Entry 6FII (X-ray diffraction, 2.40 A resolution); this record covers chains A and E of the 6 polymer chains in the assembly.

== Chain A ==
Molecule: Tubulin alpha-1B chain
Source organism: Bos taurus
UniProt: P81947 (TBA1B_BOVIN); numbering as in UniProt (aligned over 1-451)
Amino-acid sequence (451 residues; each row starts with the number of its first residue):
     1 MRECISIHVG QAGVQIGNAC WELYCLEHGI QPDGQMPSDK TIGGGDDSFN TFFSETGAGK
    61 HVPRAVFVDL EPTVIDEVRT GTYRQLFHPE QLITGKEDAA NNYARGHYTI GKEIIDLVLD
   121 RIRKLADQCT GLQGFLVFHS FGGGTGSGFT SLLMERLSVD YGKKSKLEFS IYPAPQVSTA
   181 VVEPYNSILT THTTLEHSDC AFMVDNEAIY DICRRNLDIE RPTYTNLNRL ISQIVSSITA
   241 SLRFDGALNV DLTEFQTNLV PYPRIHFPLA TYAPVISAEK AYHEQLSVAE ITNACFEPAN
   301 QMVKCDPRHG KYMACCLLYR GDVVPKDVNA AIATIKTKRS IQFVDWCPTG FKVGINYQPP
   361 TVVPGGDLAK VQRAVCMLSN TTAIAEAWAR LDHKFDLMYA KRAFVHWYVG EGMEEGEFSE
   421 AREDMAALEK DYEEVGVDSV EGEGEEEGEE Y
Disordered / not traced: 439-451
Ion coordination: Ca2+: Asp39, Thr41, Gly44, Glu55
Ligand contacts: GTP (guanosine-5'-triphosphate): Gly10, Gln11, Ala12, Gln15, Ile16, Asp69, Asp98, Ala99, Ala100, Asn101, Ser140, Gly142, Gly143, Gly144, Thr145, Gly146, Ile171, Pro173, Val177, Ser178, Thr179, Glu183, Asn206, Tyr224, Leu227, Asn228, Ile231

== Chain E ==
Molecule: Stathmin-4
Source organism: Rattus norvegicus
UniProt: P63043 (STMN4_RAT); residues 5-145 here correspond to UniProt positions 49-189 (UniProt number = residue number + 44)
Amino-acid sequence (143 residues; each row starts with the number of its first residue):
     3 MADMEVIELN KCTSGQSFEV ILKPPSFDGV PEFNASLPRR RDPSLEEIQK KLEAAEERRK
    63 YQEAELLKHL AEKREHEREV IQKAIEENNN FIKMAKEKLA QKMESNKENR EAHLAAMLER
   123 LQEKDKHAEE VRKNKELKEE ASR
Disordered / not traced: 3-5, 29-43, 144-145
Sequence notes: initiating methionine (3); expression tag (4)
Curated features (UniProtKB/Swiss-Prot):
  - modified residue: Ser46 (Phosphoserine)

== Chain A / chain E interface ==
Pairs across the interface (53):
  His107(A) with Leu54(E)
  Tyr108(A) with Ala57(E), hydrophobic
  Thr109(A) with Arg61(E)
  Lys112(A) with Glu58(E), salt bridge
  Glu155(A) with Ile50(E)
  Arg156(A) with Leu47(E); Gln51(E)
  Val159(A) with Pro45(E)
  His197(A) with Asp44(E), salt bridge
  Asp245(A) with Cys14(E); Ser16(E), hydrogen bond (backbone-side chain)
  Ala247(A) with Asn12(E); Ser19(E)
  Leu248(A) with Ser19(E)
  Pro325(A) with Gln18(E); Phe20(E), hydrophobic
  Asn329(A) with Met6(E); Val8(E); Phe20(E); Val22(E)
  Lys336(A) with Leu24(E)
  Asp345(A) with Pro27(E); Ser28(E), hydrogen bond (backbone-backbone)
  Trp346(A) with Pro27(E)
  Cys347(A) with Pro27(E)
  Pro348(A) with Lys25(E)
  Thr349(A) with Ile23(E); Leu24(E), hydrogen bond (backbone-backbone); Lys25(E), hydrogen bond (backbone-backbone)
  Gly350(A) with Val22(E)
  Phe351(A) with Glu21(E); Val22(E), hydrogen bond (backbone-backbone); Leu24(E), hydrophobic
  Lys352(A) with Phe20(E); Glu21(E), salt bridge
  Val353(A) with Ser19(E); Phe20(E), hydrogen bond (backbone-backbone)
  Gly354(A) with Gln18(E); Ser19(E)
  Ile355(A) with Gly17(E); Gln18(E), hydrogen bond (backbone-backbone)
  Asn356(A) with Ser16(E)
  Tyr357(A) with Thr15(E); Ser16(E), hydrogen bond (backbone-backbone); Gly17(E); Gln18(E), hydrogen bond
  Val409(A) with Gln64(E)
  Gly410(A) with Arg61(E); Gln64(E)
  Glu411(A) with Arg61(E), hydrogen bond (backbone-side chain)
  Gly412(A) with Ala57(E); Arg60(E), hydrogen bond (backbone-side chain)
  Glu414(A) with Arg60(E), salt bridge
Also at the interface, not in a pair above, chain A (38 interface residues in all): Leu152, Ser158, Glu196, Val328, Ile332, Ala333
Also at the interface, not in a pair above, chain E (31 interface residues in all): Pro26, Lys53, Glu55

== Summary ==
38 residues of chain A face 31 of chain E across their interface; the contacts include 11 hydrogen bonds and 4
salt bridges. Polar contacts include Lys112(A)-Glu58(E), His197(A)-Asp44(E) and Lys352(A)-Glu21(E). Chain A
binds GTP. Asp39(A), Thr41(A), Gly44(A) and Glu55(A) coordinate Ca2+.
Here chain A is Tubulin alpha-1B chain (Bos taurus) and chain E is Stathmin-4 (Rattus norvegicus). Entry 6FII
(Tubulin-Spongistatin complex) was determined by X-ray diffraction, deposited together with 6FJF and 6FJM.
